PDB entry 1LJ2 | X-ray diffraction, 2.38 A resolution | chains A and D of the 4 polymer chains in the assembly

== Chain A ==
Protein: Nonstructural RNA-binding protein 34
From: Simian rotavirus A/SA11
Notes: fragment: C-terminal domain; engineered mutation(s): C306S C314S
UniProtKB: P03536 (VN34_ROTS1); numbering as in UniProt (aligned over 206-315)
Sequence (110 residues; each row starts with the number of its first residue):
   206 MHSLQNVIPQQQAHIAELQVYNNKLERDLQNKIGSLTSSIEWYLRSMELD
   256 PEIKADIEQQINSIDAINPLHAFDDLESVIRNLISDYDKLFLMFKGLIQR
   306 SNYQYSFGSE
Not modelled in the structure: 206, 313-315
Differences from the reference sequence: cloning artifact (306, 314)

== Chain D ==
Protein: eukaryotic protein synthesis initiation factor
Notes: fragment: residues 132-159 of AAC82471
UniProtKB: Q04637 (IF4G1_HUMAN); residues 132-159 here correspond to UniProt positions 172-199 (UniProt number = residue number + 40)
Sequence (28 residues; row label = number of the first residue in the row):
   132 APKRERKTIRIRDPNQGGKDITEEIMSG
Not modelled in the structure: 132

== Chain A / chain D interface ==
Pairs across the interface (12; chain A residue first):
  Asp261(A) - Arg137(D)  salt bridge
  Asp261(A) - Lys138(D)
  Asn287(A) - Arg137(D)
  Asp291(A) - Arg137(D)  salt bridge
  Met298(A) - Ile140(D)  hydrophobic
  Met298(A) - Ile142(D)  hydrophobic
  Met298(A) - Ile156(D)
  Met298(A) - Met157(D)  hydrophobic
  Gly301(A) - Ile156(D)
  Leu302(A) - Ile156(D)  hydrophobic
  Gln304(A) - Gly159(D)
  Arg305(A) - Glu155(D)  salt bridge
Also at the interface, not in a pair above, chain A (13 interface residues in all): Ile258, Gln265, Lys294, Leu295, Leu297
Also at the interface, not in a pair above, chain D (9 interface residues in all): Thr153

== Summary ==
13 residues of chain A face 9 of chain D across their interface; the contacts include 3 salt bridges. Polar
pairs include Asp261(A)-Arg137(D), Asp291(A)-Arg137(D) and Arg305(A)-Glu155(D).
Here chain A is Nonstructural RNA-binding protein 34 (Simian rotavirus A/SA11) and chain D is eukaryotic
protein synthesis initiation factor. Entry 1LJ2 (Recognition of eIF4G by Rotavirus NSP3 reveals a basis for
mRNA circularization) was determined by X-ray diffraction.
